Entry 7PQC (electron microscopy, 4.10 A resolution (low resolution: residue-level contacts below are approximate; hydrogen-bond / salt-bridge calls are withheld)); this record covers chains G and O of the 15 polymer chains in the assembly.

# Chain G
Protein: Tubulin beta chain
Source organism: Sus scrofa
UniProt: P02554 (TBB_PIG); numbering as in UniProt (aligned over 1-445)
Sequence (445 residues; each row starts with the number of its first residue):
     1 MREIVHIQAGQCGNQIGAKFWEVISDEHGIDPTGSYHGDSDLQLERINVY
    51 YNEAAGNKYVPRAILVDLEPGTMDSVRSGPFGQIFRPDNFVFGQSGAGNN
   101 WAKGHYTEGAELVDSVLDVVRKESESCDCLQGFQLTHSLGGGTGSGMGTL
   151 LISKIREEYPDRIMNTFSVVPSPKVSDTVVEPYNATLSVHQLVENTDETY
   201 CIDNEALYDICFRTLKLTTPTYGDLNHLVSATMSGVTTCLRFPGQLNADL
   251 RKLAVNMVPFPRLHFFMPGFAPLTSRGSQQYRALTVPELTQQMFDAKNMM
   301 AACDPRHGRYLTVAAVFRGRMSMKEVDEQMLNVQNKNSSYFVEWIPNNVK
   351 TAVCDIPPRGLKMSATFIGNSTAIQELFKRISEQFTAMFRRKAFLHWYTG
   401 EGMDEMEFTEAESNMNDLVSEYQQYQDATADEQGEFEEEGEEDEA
Ligand contacts:
  - GDP (guanosine-5'-diphosphate): Gly10, Gln11, Cys12, Gln15, Ile16, Asp67, Ala97, Asn99, Ser138, Gly141, Gly142, Thr143, Gly144, Val169, Asp177, Asn204, Tyr222, Asn226
  - GTP (guanosine-5'-triphosphate): Gln245, Leu246, Lys252

# Chain O
Protein: Isoform Tau-F of Microtubule-associated protein tau
Source organism: Homo sapiens
UniProt: P10636 (TAU_HUMAN), isoform P10636-8; residue numbers follow UniProt; this construct covers 202-395
Sequence (194 residues; row label = number of the first residue in the row):
   202 SPGTPGSRSRTPSLPTPPTREPKKVAVVRTPPKSPSSAKSRLQTAPVPMP
   252 DLKNVKSKIGSTENLKHQPGGGKVQIINKKLDLSNVQSKCGSKDNIKHVP
   302 GGGSVQIVYKPVDLSKVTSKCGSLGNIHHKPGGGQVEVKSEKLDFKDRVQ
   352 SKIGSLDNITHVPGGGNKKIETHKLTFRENAKAKTDHGAEIVYK
What the authors report for this chain:
  - post-translational modification sites: Ser235, Ser241, Ser262, Lys311, Lys340
  - post-translational modification sites: Ser237, Ser258, Lys274, Lys280, Lys281, Ser289, Ser324, Ser356 (citing earlier work)
  - post-translational modification sites: Lys234, Lys240, Lys259, Lys290, Lys321, Lys353, Lys370, Lys375 (proposed by the authors, not directly observed)
  - conformationally variable residues: Ser235, Ser262, Lys311 (from molecular simulation)

# Chain G / chain O interface
Residue-residue contacts - 28 pairs, chain G then chain O:
  Phe389(G) - Asn296(O)
  Phe389(G) - His299(O)
  Arg390(G) - Asn296(O)
  Arg390(G) - Ile297(O)
  Arg390(G) - His299(O)
  Arg391(G) - Ser293(O)
  Lys392(G) - Asn296(O)
  Thr409(G) - His299(O)
  Glu412(G) - Pro301(O)
  Glu412(G) - Gly302(O)
  Ser413(G) - Gly302(O)
  Ser413(G) - Gly303(O)
  Ser413(G) - Gly304(O)
  Asn416(G) - Gly302(O)
  Asn416(G) - Gly304(O)
  Asp417(G) - Gly303(O)
  Asp417(G) - Gly304(O)
  Asp417(G) - Ser305(O)
  Asp417(G) - Val306(O)
  Ser420(G) - Val306(O)
  Glu421(G) - Val306(O)
  Gln424(G) - Gln307(O)
  Gln424(G) - Ile308(O)
  Tyr425(G) - Ile308(O)
  Tyr425(G) - Val309(O)
  Glu432(G) - Tyr310(O)
  Gln433(G) - Ile308(O)
  Gln433(G) - Tyr310(O)
Interface residues without a listed pair, chain G (17 interface residues in all): Phe260, Thr386
The authors on this interface:
  - pairs named by the authors: Asn296(O)-Lys392(G)

# Summary
17 residues of chain G face 14 of chain O across their interface. The paper describes a contact between
Asn296(O) and Lys392(G). Chain G binds GDP and GTP. The paper reports modification sites Ser235(O), Ser241(O)
and Ser262(O) among others; conformational variability at Ser235(O), Ser262(O) and Lys311(O).
Chain G is Tubulin beta chain (Sus scrofa) and chain O is Isoform Tau-F of Microtubule-associated protein tau
(Homo sapiens); the structure, tau-microtubule structural ensemble based on CryoEM data, was determined by
electron microscopy together with 7PQP from the same study.
